Entry 6BE2 (X-ray diffraction, 1.70 A resolution); this record covers chains H and L.

[Chain H]
Protein: Fab (F598) Heavy Chain
From: Homo sapiens
Notes: antibody fragment or engineered binder
Chain sequence (227 residues; each row starts with the number of its first residue):
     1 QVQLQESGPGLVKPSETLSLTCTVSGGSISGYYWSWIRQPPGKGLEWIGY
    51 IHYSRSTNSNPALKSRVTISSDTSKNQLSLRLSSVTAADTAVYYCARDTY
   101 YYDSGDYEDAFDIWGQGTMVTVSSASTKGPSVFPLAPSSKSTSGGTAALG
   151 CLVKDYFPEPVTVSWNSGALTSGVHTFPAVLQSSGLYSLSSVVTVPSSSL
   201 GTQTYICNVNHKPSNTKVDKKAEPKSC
Disordered / not traced: 138-144, 225-227
Disulfide bonds: Cys22-Cys95, Cys151-Cys207

[Chain L]
Protein: Fab (F598) Light Chain
From: Homo sapiens
Notes: antibody fragment or engineered binder
Chain sequence (217 residues; row label = number of the first residue in the row):
     1 QLVLTQSPSASASLGASVKLTCTLSSGHSNYAIAWHQQQPGKGPRYLMKV
    51 NRDGSHIRGDGIPDRFSGSTSGAERYLTISSLQSEDEADYYCQTWGAGIR
   101 VFGGGTKLTVLGQPKAAPSVTLFPPSSEELQANKATLVCLISDFYPGAVT
   151 VAWKADGSPVKAGVETTTPSKQSNNKYAASSYLSLTPEQWKSHRSYSCQV
   201 THEGSTVEKTVAPTECS
Disordered / not traced: 214-217
Disulfide bonds: Cys22-Cys92, Cys139-Cys198

[How chain H and chain L interact]
Contacting residue pairs (66; chain H residue first):
  Ile37(H) - Phe102(L)  hydrophobic
  Gln39(H) - Gln38(L)  hydrogen bond
  Gln39(H) - Tyr91(L)  hydrogen bond
  Lys43(H) - Tyr91(L)
  Gly44(H) - Tyr91(L)
  Leu45(H) - Pro44(L)  hydrophobic
  Leu45(H) - Tyr91(L)  hydrophobic
  Leu45(H) - Phe102(L)
  Trp47(H) - Gly98(L)
  Trp47(H) - Ile99(L)  hydrophobic
  Trp47(H) - Arg100(L)
  Trp47(H) - Phe102(L)
  Tyr50(H) - Gly98(L)
  Tyr50(H) - Arg100(L)
  Asn58(H) - Gly98(L)  hydrogen bond (side chain-backbone)
  Tyr94(H) - Gln38(L)
  Tyr94(H) - Gly43(L)
  Tyr94(H) - Pro44(L)
  Asp98(H) - Trp95(L)
  Asp98(H) - Arg100(L)  salt bridge
  Thr99(H) - Trp95(L)
  Thr99(H) - Arg100(L)  hydrogen bond
  Glu108(H) - Lys49(L)  salt bridge
  Asp109(H) - Lys49(L)  hydrogen bond (backbone-side chain)
  Asp109(H) - Trp95(L)
  Ala110(H) - Trp95(L)  hydrogen bond (backbone-side chain)
  Phe111(H) - His36(L)  hydrogen bond (backbone-side chain)
  Phe111(H) - Tyr46(L)
  Phe111(H) - Gln93(L)
  Asp112(H) - Tyr46(L)
  Trp114(H) - His36(L)
  Trp114(H) - Pro44(L)
  Trp114(H) - Arg45(L)
  Trp114(H) - Tyr46(L)
  Trp114(H) - Phe102(L)  hydrophobic
  Phe133(H) - Ser126(L)
  Phe133(H) - Glu128(L)
  Phe133(H) - Glu129(L)
  Pro134(H) - Ser126(L)
  Pro134(H) - Glu128(L)
  Leu135(H) - Phe123(L)  hydrophobic
  Ala136(H) - Phe123(L)
  Ala148(H) - Thr121(L)
  Ala148(H) - Phe123(L)
  Ala148(H) - Leu140(L)  hydrophobic
  Leu152(H) - Thr136(L)
  Leu152(H) - Tyr182(L)  hydrophobic
  Lys154(H) - Glu129(L)  salt bridge
  Lys154(H) - Lys134(L)
  Lys154(H) - Thr136(L)
  His175(H) - Ser170(L)
  His175(H) - Lys171(L)
  His175(H) - Gln172(L)
  His175(H) - Ala178(L)
  Phe177(H) - Leu140(L)  hydrophobic
  Phe177(H) - Ala178(L)  hydrophobic
  Phe177(H) - Ala179(L)
  Phe177(H) - Ser180(L)
  Pro178(H) - Thr167(L)
  Pro178(H) - Ser170(L)
  Val180(H) - Thr167(L)
  Leu181(H) - Glu165(L)
  Leu189(H) - Tyr182(L)
  Ser190(H) - Val138(L)
  Ser190(H) - Tyr182(L)  hydrogen bond
  Val192(H) - Leu140(L)  hydrophobic
Interface residues without a listed pair, chain H (37 interface residues in all): Ser35, Glu46, Leu149, Val174, Gln182
Interface residues without a listed pair, chain L (36 interface residues in all): Lys42, Ala132, Thr168, Ser173

[In short]
37 residues of chain H face 36 of chain L across their interface; the contacts include 8 hydrogen bonds and 3
salt bridges. Polar contacts include Asp98(H)-Arg100(L), Glu108(H)-Lys49(L) and Lys154(H)-Glu129(L).
Chain H is Fab (F598) Heavy Chain and chain L is Fab (F598) Light Chain, both from Homo sapiens; the
structure, Crystal structure of a polysaccharide-binding human Fab (F598), was determined by X-ray diffraction
together with 6BE3 and 6BE4 from the same study.
